6XL0 - chains N and T of the 20 polymer chains in the assembly; structure by electron microscopy, 3.40 A resolution.

[Chain N (and T)]
Protein: Flagellin
From: Caulobacter vibrioides (strain NA1000 / CB15N)
Notes: chain T of this document is another copy of the same molecule, construct and numbering; everything in this record applies to it too
Reference sequence: A0A0H3C7K6 (A0A0H3C7K6_CAUVN); residue numbers follow UniProt; this construct covers 1-273
Chain sequence (273 residues; row label = number of the first residue in the row):
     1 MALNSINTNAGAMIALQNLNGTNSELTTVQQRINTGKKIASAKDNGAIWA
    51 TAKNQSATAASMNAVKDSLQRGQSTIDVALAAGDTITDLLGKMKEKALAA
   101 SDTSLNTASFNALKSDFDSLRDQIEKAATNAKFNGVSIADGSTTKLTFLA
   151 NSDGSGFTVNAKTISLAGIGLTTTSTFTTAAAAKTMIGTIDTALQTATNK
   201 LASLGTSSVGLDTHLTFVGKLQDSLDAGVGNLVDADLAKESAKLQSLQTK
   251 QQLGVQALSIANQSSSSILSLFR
Unresolved in the structure: 1, 273
From the paper describing this entry:
  - mutagenesis - T103C/N130S: decreased binding to phiCbK

[Interface between chain N and chain T]
Pairs across the interface (60):
  Ile33(N) - Phe272(T)  hydrophobic
  Gly36(N) - Ile6(T)
  Gly36(N) - Asn7(T)  hydrogen bond (backbone-side chain)
  Lys37(N) - Asn7(T)
  Asp77(N) - Lys43(T)  salt bridge
  Leu80(N) - Lys43(T)
  Thr87(N) - Lys53(T)
  Lys94(N) - Ser61(T)  hydrogen bond
  Glu95(N) - Ala60(T)
  Glu95(N) - Ala64(T)
  Leu98(N) - Ser61(T)
  Leu98(N) - Ala64(T)  hydrophobic
  Leu98(N) - Val65(T)  hydrophobic
  Leu98(N) - Leu149(T)
  Leu98(N) - Ser152(T)
  Asp102(N) - Ser68(T)  hydrogen bond
  Asp102(N) - Arg71(T)  salt bridge
  Asp102(N) - Thr147(T)
  Thr103(N) - Thr147(T)  hydrogen bond (side chain-backbone)
  Ser104(N) - Arg71(T)
  Ser104(N) - Val136(T)
  Ser104(N) - Phe148(T)
  Leu105(N) - Arg71(T)
  Asn106(N) - Asn134(T)  hydrogen bond
  Lys184(N) - Gly154(T)  hydrogen bond (side chain-backbone)
  Leu194(N) - Ala57(T)  hydrophobic
  Gln195(N) - Asn54(T)
  Thr198(N) - Trp49(T)
  Thr198(N) - Lys53(T)
  Thr198(N) - Asn54(T)  hydrogen bond
  Leu201(N) - Ala42(T)
  Leu201(N) - Trp49(T)  hydrophobic
  Ala202(N) - Ala42(T)  hydrophobic
  Ala202(N) - Gly46(T)
  Gly205(N) - Ala42(T)
  Gly205(N) - Lys43(T)
  Ser208(N) - Lys43(T)
  Val209(N) - Lys43(T)
  Lys220(N) - Gln17(T)  hydrogen bond
  Asp223(N) - Met13(T)
  Asp223(N) - Gln17(T)  hydrogen bond
  Asp226(N) - Met13(T)
  Ala227(N) - Met13(T)  hydrophobic
  Gly230(N) - Thr8(T)
  Asn231(N) - Ala2(T)
  Asp234(N) - Ser5(T)  hydrogen bond
  Asp234(N) - Asn7(T)
  Asp234(N) - Thr8(T)
  Ala235(N) - Ala2(T)
  Ala235(N) - Asn4(T)
  Ala235(N) - Ser5(T)
  Asp236(N) - Ala2(T)
  Asp236(N) - Asn4(T)
  Leu237(N) - Asn4(T)
  Leu237(N) - Ile268(T)  hydrophobic
  Leu237(N) - Leu271(T)
  Leu237(N) - Phe272(T)
  Ala238(N) - Leu271(T)  hydrophobic
  Ser241(N) - Leu271(T)
  Ser241(N) - Phe272(T)
Other interface residues (no listed pair), chain N (40 interface residues in all): Thr35, Asp84, Ile187, Asn199, Thr206
Other interface residues (no listed pair), chain T (37 interface residues in all): Ala50, Thr58, Asn63, Leu146, Asp153, Ser155

[Overview]
Chain N and chain T form an interface of 40 and 37 residues respectively; the contacts include 10 hydrogen
bonds and 2 salt bridges. Polar contacts include Asp77(N)-Lys43(T), Asp102(N)-Arg71(T) and Gly36(N)-Asn7(T).
The paper reports that T103C/N130S of chain N reduce binding to phiCbK.
Chain N and chain T are both Flagellin (Caulobacter vibrioides (strain NA1000 / CB15N)); the structure,
Caulobacter crescentus FljK filament, was determined by electron microscopy (same publication as 6XKY).
